PDB entry 5DG3 | X-ray diffraction, 2.30 A resolution | chains A and B of the 3 polymer chains in the assembly

[Chain A (and B)]
Molecule: Acyl-[acyl-carrier-protein]--UDP-N-acetylglucosamine O-acyltransferase
Source organism: Pseudomonas aeruginosa (strain PA7)
Notes: EC 2.3.1.129; chain B of this document is another copy of the same molecule, construct and numbering; everything in this record applies to it too
UniProt: A6V1E4 (LPXA_PSEA7); numbering as in UniProt (aligned over 1-258)
Amino-acid sequence (258 residues; numbered 1 to 258; the number before each row is that of its first residue):
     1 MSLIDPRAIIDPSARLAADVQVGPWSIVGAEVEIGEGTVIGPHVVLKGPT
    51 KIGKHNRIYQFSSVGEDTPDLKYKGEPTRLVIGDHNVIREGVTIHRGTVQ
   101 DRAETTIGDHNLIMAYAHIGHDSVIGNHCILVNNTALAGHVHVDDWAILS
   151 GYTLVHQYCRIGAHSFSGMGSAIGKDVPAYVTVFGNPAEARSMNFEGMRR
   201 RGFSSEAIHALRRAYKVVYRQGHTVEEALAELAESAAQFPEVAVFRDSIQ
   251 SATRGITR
Unresolved in the structure: 1-2 (chain B: 1)
Small-molecule neighbours: U21 (uridine-5'-diphosphate-3-O-(R-3-hydroxydecanoyl)-N-acetyl-D-glucosamine): Leu112, Met114, Ile130, Val132, Asn133, Ile148, Gly151, Tyr152, Phe166, Met169, Asn194, Glu196, Gly197, Arg200, Arg201

[Interface between chain A and chain B]
Contacting residue pairs (42; chain A residue first):
  Arg7(A) with Ile9(B)
  Trp25(A) with Arg7(B); Ile9(B), hydrophobic; Trp25(B); Ile27(B), hydrophobic
  Pro42(A) with Ile27(B), hydrophobic
  His43(A) with Trp25(B), hydrogen bond (side chain-backbone); His43(B)
  Tyr59(A) with Glu66(B)
  Gln60(A) with Val45(B); Ser63(B), hydrogen bond; Glu66(B), hydrogen bond
  Phe61(A) with His43(B); Phe61(B); Ser62(B); Ser63(B)
  Arg89(A) with Glu66(B); Asp67(B), hydrogen bond (side chain-backbone); Thr68(B); Pro69(B); His95(B), hydrogen bond
  Glu90(A) with Ser63(B); Thr93(B); His95(B), salt bridge
  Leu112(A) with Pro69(B)
  Met114(A) with Pro69(B), hydrophobic
  Tyr116(A) with Phe61(B); Gly91(B), hydrogen bond (side chain-backbone); Thr93(B); Tyr116(B)
  Asn133(A) with His118(B)
  Asn134(A) with Asn134(B)
  Tyr152(A) with Asn134(B), hydrogen bond (side chain-backbone); Ala136(B), hydrophobic; Tyr152(B), hydrophobic; Leu154(B), hydrophobic
  Met169(A) with Leu154(B); His156(B); Ala172(B); Ile173(B)
  Gly170(A) with Leu154(B); Asn186(B), hydrogen bond (backbone-side chain)
Other interface residues (no listed pair), chain A (20 interface residues in all): Pro24, Ile130, Gly151
Other interface residues (no listed pair), chain B (30 interface residues in all): Ser26, Leu71, Val155, Gly174

[Summary]
20 residues of chain A face 30 of chain B across their interface; the contacts include 8 hydrogen bonds and 1
salt bridge. Polar pairs include Glu90(A)-His95(B), His43(A)-Trp25(B) and Gln60(A)-Ser63(B). Ligands of chain
A: compound U21.
Both chains are Acyl-[acyl-carrier-protein]--UDP-N-acetylglucosamine O-acyltransferase (Pseudomonas aeruginosa
(strain PA7)). Entry 5DG3 (Structure of Pseudomonas aeruginosa LpxA in complex with
UDP-3-O-(R-3-hydroxydecanoyl)-GlcNAc) was determined by X-ray diffraction together with 5DEM and 5DEP from the
same study.
